PDB entry 8ZGS | electron microscopy, 3.04 A resolution | chains E and F of the 6 polymer chains in the assembly

[Chain E (and F)]
Molecule: Immunoglobulin heavy constant epsilon
From: Rattus norvegicus
Notes: chain F of this document is another copy of the same molecule, construct and numbering; everything in this record applies to it too
UniProt: P01855 (IGHE_RAT); numbering as in UniProt (aligned over 95-429)
Amino-acid sequence (374 residues; row label = number of the first residue in the row):
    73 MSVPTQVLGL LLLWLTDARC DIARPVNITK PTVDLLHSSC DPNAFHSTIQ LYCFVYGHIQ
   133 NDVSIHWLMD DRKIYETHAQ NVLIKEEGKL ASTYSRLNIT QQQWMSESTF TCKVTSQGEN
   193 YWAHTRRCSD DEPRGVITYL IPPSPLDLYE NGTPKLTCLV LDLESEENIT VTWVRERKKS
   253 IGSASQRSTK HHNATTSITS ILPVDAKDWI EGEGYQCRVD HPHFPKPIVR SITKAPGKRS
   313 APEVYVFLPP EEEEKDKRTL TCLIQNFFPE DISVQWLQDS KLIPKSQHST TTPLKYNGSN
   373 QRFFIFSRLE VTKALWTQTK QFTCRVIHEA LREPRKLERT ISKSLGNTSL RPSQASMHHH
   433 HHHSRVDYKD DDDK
Disordered / not traced: 73-97, 418-446 (chain F: 73-100, 417-446)
Disulfides: Cys-125/Cys-184, Cys-230/Cys-289, Cys-334/Cys-396
Covalent attachments: N-acetylglucosamine (NAG) linked to Asn-170, Asn-240; glycan linked to Asn-265
Construct notes: initiating methionine (73); expression tag (74-94, 430-446)

[How chain E and chain F interact]
Disulfides between the chains: Cys-112(E)/Cys-200(F)
Contacting residue pairs - 75 pairs, chain E then chain F:
  Leu-108(E) / Leu-108(F)  hydrophobic
  Leu-108(E) / His-109(F)
  Leu-108(E) / Ser-110(F)
  Leu-108(E) / Tyr-124(F)  hydrophobic
  His-109(E) / Leu-108(F)
  His-109(E) / His-109(F)  hydrogen bond (backbone-backbone)
  His-109(E) / Ser-111(F)  hydrogen bond
  Ser-110(E) / His-109(F)
  Ser-111(E) / His-109(F)
  Ser-111(E) / His-196(F)
  Ser-111(E) / Thr-197(F)
  Cys-112(E) / Cys-200(F)  disulfide
  Pro-114(E) / Gln-288(F)  hydrogen bond (backbone-side chain)
  Ala-116(E) / Gln-288(F)
  Ala-116(E) / Ser-303(F)
  Phe-117(E) / Arg-247(F)
  Phe-117(E) / Glu-248(F)
  Phe-117(E) / Gln-288(F)
  Phe-117(E) / Thr-305(F)  hydrogen bond (backbone-side chain)
  Tyr-124(E) / Leu-108(F)  hydrophobic
  Glu-148(E) / Gln-373(F)
  His-150(E) / Ser-371(F)  hydrogen bond
  Ile-156(E) / Ile-156(F)  hydrophobic
  Ile-156(E) / Lys-157(F)
  Lys-157(E) / Ile-156(F)
  Met-177(E) / Cys-200(F)  hydrophobic
  Met-177(E) / Asp-203(F)
  Thr-181(E) / Pro-114(F)
  His-196(E) / Asp-113(F)
  His-196(E) / Asn-115(F)  hydrogen bond
  Thr-197(E) / Ser-111(F)
  Thr-197(E) / Cys-112(F)
  Arg-198(E) / Ser-111(F)
  Arg-198(E) / Cys-112(F)  hydrogen bond (backbone-backbone)
  Arg-199(E) / Arg-199(F)
  Arg-199(E) / Cys-200(F)  hydrogen bond (side chain-backbone)
  Cys-200(E) / Cys-112(F)  hydrogen bond (side chain-backbone)
  Cys-200(E) / Met-177(F)
  Cys-200(E) / Arg-199(F)  hydrogen bond (backbone-side chain)
  Ser-201(E) / Met-177(F)
  Ser-201(E) / Arg-199(F)
  Asp-202(E) / Met-177(F)
  His-264(E) / Asn-115(F)
  Ala-266(E) / Pro-114(F)
  Ala-266(E) / Asn-115(F)
  Glu-315(E) / Lys-327(F)  salt bridge
  Val-316(E) / Glu-324(F)
  Tyr-317(E) / Pro-322(F)  hydrophobic
  Tyr-317(E) / Glu-324(F)
  Tyr-317(E) / Glu-325(F)
  Tyr-317(E) / Lys-327(F)
  Phe-319(E) / Pro-322(F)  hydrophobic
  Pro-322(E) / Tyr-317(F)  hydrophobic
  Glu-324(E) / Val-316(F)
  Glu-324(E) / Tyr-317(F)
  Glu-324(E) / Arg-411(F)  salt bridge
  Lys-327(E) / Glu-315(F)  salt bridge
  Lys-327(E) / Tyr-317(F)  hydrogen bond
  Thr-331(E) / Gln-337(F)
  Thr-333(E) / Phe-378(F)
  Gln-337(E) / Glu-325(F)
  Gln-337(E) / Thr-331(F)
  Gln-337(E) / Arg-380(F)  hydrogen bond
  Ser-361(E) / Phe-376(F)
  Thr-362(E) / Leu-366(F)
  Leu-366(E) / Thr-362(F)
  Tyr-368(E) / Arg-380(F)
  Phe-376(E) / Arg-380(F)
  Phe-378(E) / Thr-333(F)
  Phe-378(E) / Phe-378(F)  hydrophobic
  Arg-380(E) / Gln-337(F)  hydrogen bond
  Arg-380(E) / Tyr-368(F)
  Arg-380(E) / Phe-376(F)
  Glu-382(E) / Tyr-368(F)  hydrogen bond
  Arg-411(E) / Glu-324(F)  salt bridge
Interface residues without a listed pair, chain E (56 interface residues in all): Asp-106, Leu-107, Asn-115, Phe-126, Tyr-147, Trp-176, Lys-262, Asn-265, Leu-320, Glu-325, Lys-329, Leu-335, Thr-363
Interface residues without a listed pair, chain F (57 interface residues in all): Leu-107, Ile-121, Phe-126, Trp-176, Arg-198, Ser-201, Asp-202, Gly-286, Tyr-287, Arg-290, Val-301, Phe-319, Leu-320, Ser-361, Thr-363, Glu-382

[In short]
Chain E and chain F form an interface of 56 and 57 residues respectively, with 1 disulfide bond, 14 hydrogen
bonds and 4 salt bridges. Polar contacts include Glu-315(E)/Lys-327(F), Glu-324(E)/Arg-411(F) and
His-109(E)/Ser-111(F). Covalently linked N-acetylglucosamine: at Asn-170(E) and Asn-240(E).
Chain E and chain F are both Immunoglobulin heavy constant epsilon (Rattus norvegicus); the structure,
Structure of the ige-fc bound to its high affinity receptor fc(epsilon)ri state2, was determined by electron
microscopy together with 8Y81, 8Y84, 8Z0T and 8ZGT from the same study.
